Entry 6G7F (X-ray diffraction, 2.70 A resolution); this record covers chains B and C of the 28 polymer chains in the assembly.

Chain B:
Name: Proteasome subunit alpha type-3
Organism: Saccharomyces cerevisiae (strain ATCC 204508 / S288c)
Notes: EC 3.4.25.1
Reference sequence: P23638 (PSA3_YEAST); residues 0-257 here correspond to UniProt positions 1-258 (UniProt number = residue number + 1)
Sequence (258 residues; each row starts with the number of its first residue; numbering starts at 0):
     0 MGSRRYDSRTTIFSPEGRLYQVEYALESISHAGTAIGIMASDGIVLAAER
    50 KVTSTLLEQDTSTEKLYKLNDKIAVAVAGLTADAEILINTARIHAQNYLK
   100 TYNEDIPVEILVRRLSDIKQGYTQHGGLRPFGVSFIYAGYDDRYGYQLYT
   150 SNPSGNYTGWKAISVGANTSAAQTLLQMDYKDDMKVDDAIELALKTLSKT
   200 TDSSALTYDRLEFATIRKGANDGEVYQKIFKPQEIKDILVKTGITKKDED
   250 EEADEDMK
Unresolved in the structure: 0, 245-257
UniProt features mapped onto this chain:
  - cross-link (Glycyl lysine isopeptide (Lys-Gly)): Lys99 (interchain with G-Cter in ubiquitin), Lys198 (interchain with G-Cter in ubiquitin), Lys230 (interchain with G-Cter in ubiquitin)

Chain C:
Name: Proteasome subunit alpha type-4
Organism: Saccharomyces cerevisiae (strain ATCC 204508 / S288c)
Notes: EC 3.4.25.1
Reference sequence: P40303 (PSA4_YEAST); residues -1 to 252 here correspond to UniProt positions 1-254 (UniProt number = residue number + 2)
Sequence (254 residues; numbered -1 to 252; the number before each row is that of its first residue; numbers below 1 keep their minus sign (Met-1 is residue -1)):
    -1 MSGYDRALSIFSPDGHIFQVEYALEAVKRGTCAVGVKGKNCVVLGCERRS
    49 TLKLQDTRITPSKVSKIDSHVVLSFSGLNADSRILIEKARVEAQSHRLTL
    99 EDPVTVEYLTRYVAGVQQRYTQSGGVRPFGVSTLIAGFDPRDDEPKLYQT
   149 EPSGIYSSWSAQTIGRNSKTVREFLEKNYDRKEPPATVEECVKLTVRSLL
   199 EVVQTGAKNIEITVVKPDSDIVALSSEEINQYVTQIEQEKQEQQEQDKKK
   249 KSNH
Unresolved in the structure: -1 to 0, 241-252
UniProt features mapped onto this chain:
  - modified residue: Thr58 (Phosphothreonine)

Chain B / chain C interface:
Pairs across the interface (75):
  Arg3(B) - Arg4(C)
  Asp6(B) - Tyr2(C)  hydrogen bond
  Asp6(B) - Arg4(C)  salt bridge
  Arg8(B) - Arg4(C)
  Thr10(B) - Leu6(C)
  Thr10(B) - Arg125(C)
  Ile11(B) - Leu6(C)  hydrophobic
  Ile11(B) - Gln17(C)
  Phe12(B) - Gln17(C)  hydrogen bond (backbone-side chain)
  Phe12(B) - Tyr20(C)  hydrophobic
  Phe12(B) - Ala21(C)  hydrophobic
  Phe12(B) - Ala24(C)  hydrophobic
  Phe12(B) - Leu76(C)  hydrophobic
  Phe12(B) - Arg125(C)
  Phe12(B) - Pro126(C)
  Phe12(B) - Gly128(C)
  Ser13(B) - Tyr20(C)
  Pro14(B) - Tyr20(C)  hydrophobic
  Pro14(B) - Glu23(C)
  Glu15(B) - Glu23(C)
  Glu15(B) - Arg27(C)  hydrogen bond (backbone-side chain)
  Gly16(B) - Tyr20(C)
  Gly16(B) - Glu23(C)
  Gly16(B) - Ala24(C)
  Gly16(B) - Arg27(C)
  Arg17(B) - Arg27(C)
  Leu18(B) - Arg125(C)
  Met38(B) - Asp54(C)
  Met38(B) - Arg56(C)
  Arg112(B) - Arg81(C)
  Ser115(B) - Arg81(C)  hydrogen bond (backbone-side chain)
  Asp116(B) - Arg81(C)  salt bridge
  Gln119(B) - Ala78(C)
  Gln119(B) - Asp79(C)
  Gln119(B) - Ile82(C)
  Thr122(B) - Arg125(C)  hydrogen bond (backbone-side chain)
  Gln123(B) - Tyr118(C)
  Gln123(B) - Gly123(C)
  Gln123(B) - Val124(C)
  Gln123(B) - Arg125(C)  hydrogen bond (backbone-backbone)
  Gln123(B) - Phe127(C)
  His124(B) - Gly123(C)
  His124(B) - Val124(C)
  Gly125(B) - Tyr2(C)
  Gly125(B) - Gly123(C)
  Gly126(B) - Tyr2(C)
  Tyr143(B) - Arg56(C)  hydrogen bond (backbone-side chain)
  Tyr143(B) - Ile57(C)  hydrophobic
  Tyr145(B) - Arg56(C)  hydrogen bond (backbone-side chain)
  Gln146(B) - Ile57(C)
  Leu147(B) - Ile57(C)
  Tyr148(B) - Ile57(C)
  Ser153(B) - Ala78(C)
  Gly154(B) - Ala78(C)
  Gly154(B) - Arg81(C)  hydrogen bond (backbone-side chain)
  Asn155(B) - Asn77(C)
  Asn155(B) - Ala78(C)
  Tyr156(B) - Pro59(C)  hydrophobic
  Tyr156(B) - Arg81(C)
  Gly158(B) - Gln53(C)
  Gly158(B) - Asp54(C)  hydrogen bond (backbone-backbone)
  Gly158(B) - Ile57(C)
  Gly158(B) - Thr58(C)  hydrogen bond (backbone-side chain)
  Trp159(B) - Leu50(C)  hydrophobic
  Trp159(B) - Lys51(C)
  Trp159(B) - Leu52(C)
  Trp159(B) - Gln53(C)
  Trp159(B) - Asp54(C)
  Lys160(B) - Leu52(C)  hydrogen bond (backbone-backbone)
  Lys160(B) - Gln53(C)
  Lys160(B) - Asp54(C)
  Ala161(B) - Leu52(C)
  Gln172(B) - Leu52(C)
  Leu175(B) - Leu52(C)
  Gln176(B) - Leu52(C)
Interface residues without a listed pair, chain B (41 interface residues in all): Glu108, Thr157, Tyr179

Summary:
Chain B and chain C form an interface of 41 and 31 residues respectively, with 12 hydrogen bonds and 2 salt
bridges. Polar contacts include Asp6(B)-Arg4(C), Asp116(B)-Arg81(C) and Asp6(B)-Tyr2(C).
Chain B is Proteasome subunit alpha type-3 and chain C is Proteasome subunit alpha type-4, both from
Saccharomyces cerevisiae (strain ATCC 204508 / S288c); the structure, Yeast 20S proteasome in complex with
Cystargolide B, was determined by X-ray diffraction (same publication as 6G8M and 6G8N).
